2WOK - chains A and B; structure by X-ray diffraction, 1.70 A resolution.

[Chain A]
Molecule: Clavulanic acid biosynthesis oligopeptide binding protein 2
Source organism: Streptomyces clavuligerus
UniProt: Q8KRB4 (Q8KRB4_STRCL); numbering as in UniProt (aligned over 1-562)
Amino-acid sequence (562 residues; row label = number of the first residue in the row):
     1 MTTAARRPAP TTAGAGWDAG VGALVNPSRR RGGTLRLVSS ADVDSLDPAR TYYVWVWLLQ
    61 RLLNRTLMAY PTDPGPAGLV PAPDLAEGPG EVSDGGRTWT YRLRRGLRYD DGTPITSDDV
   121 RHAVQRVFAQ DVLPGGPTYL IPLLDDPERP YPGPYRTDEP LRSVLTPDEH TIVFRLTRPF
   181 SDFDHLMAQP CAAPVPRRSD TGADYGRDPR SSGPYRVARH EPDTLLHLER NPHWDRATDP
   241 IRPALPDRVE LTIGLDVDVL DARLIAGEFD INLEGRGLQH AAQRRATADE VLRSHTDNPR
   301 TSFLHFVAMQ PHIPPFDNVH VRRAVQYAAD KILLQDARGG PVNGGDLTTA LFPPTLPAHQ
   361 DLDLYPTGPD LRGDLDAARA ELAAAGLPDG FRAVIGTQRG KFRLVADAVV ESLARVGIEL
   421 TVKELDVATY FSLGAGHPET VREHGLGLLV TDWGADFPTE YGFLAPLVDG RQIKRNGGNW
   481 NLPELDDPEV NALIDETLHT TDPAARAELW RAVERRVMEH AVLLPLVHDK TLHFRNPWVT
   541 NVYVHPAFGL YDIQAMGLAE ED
Unresolved in the structure: 1-7, 561-562

[Chain B]
Molecule: Kininogen-1
UniProt: P01042 (KNG1_HUMAN); residues 1-9 here correspond to UniProt positions 381-389 (UniProt number = residue number + 380)
Amino-acid sequence (9 residues; each row starts with the number of its first residue):
     1 RPPGFSPFR
Unresolved in the structure: 6-8
Swiss-Prot annotation at these positions:
  - site (Cleavage): P7, F8, R9
  - modified residue: P3 (4-hydroxyproline)

[Chain A / chain B interface]
Pairs across the interface - 19 pairs, chain A then chain B:
  Y52(A) with R1(B), hydrogen bond (backbone-side chain)
  V54(A) with R1(B)
  W57(A) with R1(B)
  R276(A) with G4(B)
  F303(A) with R1(B); P2(B); P3(B), hydrophobic
  Q398(A) with F5(B)
  F402(A) with F5(B), hydrophobic
  F431(A) with P2(B), hydrophobic; P3(B); F5(B), hydrophobic
  D452(A) with P3(B)
  W453(A) with R1(B)
  G454(A) with R1(B), hydrogen bond (backbone-backbone)
  A455(A) with R1(B)
  D456(A) with R1(B), salt bridge
  W480(A) with R1(B); P2(B)
Interface residues without a listed pair, chain A (15 interface residues in all): Y53

[Summary]
15 residues of chain A face 5 of chain B across their interface, with 2 hydrogen bonds and 1 salt bridge.
Polar contacts include D456(A)-R1(B), Y52(A)-R1(B) and G454(A)-R1(B).
Chain A is Clavulanic acid biosynthesis oligopeptide binding protein 2 (Streptomyces clavuligerus) and chain B
is Kininogen-1; the structure, Clavulanic acid biosynthesis oligopeptide binding protein 2 complexed with
bradykinin, was determined by X-ray diffraction together with 2WOL and 2WOP from the same study.
